PDB entry 4ABY | X-ray diffraction, 3.00 A resolution | chain A

Chain A:
Molecule: DNA repair protein recn
From: Deinococcus radiodurans
Notes: EC 3.6.1.3; fragment: head domain, residues 1-195, 365-564
UniProt: Q9WXF2 (RECN_DEIRA); the construct has insertions or renumbered stretches relative to UniProt, so the offset changes along the chain: 1-195 = UniProt 1-195; 366-565 = UniProt 365-564
Sequence (415 residues; numbered -5 to 565; 156 numbers in that range are skipped by the numbering (no residue carries them; nothing is unmodelled there); the number before each row is that of its first residue; numbers below 1 keep their minus sign (Gly-5 is residue -5)):
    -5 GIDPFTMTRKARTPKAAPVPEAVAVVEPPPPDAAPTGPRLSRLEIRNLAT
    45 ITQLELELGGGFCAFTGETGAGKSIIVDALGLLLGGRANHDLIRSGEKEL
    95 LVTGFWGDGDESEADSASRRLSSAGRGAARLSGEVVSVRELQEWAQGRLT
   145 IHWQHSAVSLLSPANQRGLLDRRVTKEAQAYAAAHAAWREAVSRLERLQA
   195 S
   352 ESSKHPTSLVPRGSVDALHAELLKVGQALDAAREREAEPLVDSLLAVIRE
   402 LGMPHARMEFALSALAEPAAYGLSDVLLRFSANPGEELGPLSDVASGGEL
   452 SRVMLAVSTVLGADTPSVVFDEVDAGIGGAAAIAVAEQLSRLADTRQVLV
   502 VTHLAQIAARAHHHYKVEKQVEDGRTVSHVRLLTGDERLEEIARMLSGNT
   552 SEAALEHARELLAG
Disordered / not traced: -5 to 31, 101-108, 193-195, 352-359, 565
Differences from the reference sequence: expression tag (-5 to 0); linker (352-365)
Modified residues: Mse1 (selenomethionine); Mse404, Mse409, Mse455, Mse546 (selenomethionine; parent Met)
From the paper describing this entry:
  - catalytic residues: Asp472, Glu473 (by similarity / conservation)
  - contacts within the chain: Tyr175-Ala420 (hydrogen bond)
  - mutagenesis - K67A, K67A/E473A, E473A: decreased catalytic activity on ATP
  - mutagenesis - K67A/E473Q, E473Q: abolished catalytic activity on ATP
  - mutagenesis - R81E: unchanged binding to dsDNA
  - mutagenesis - R120E, R133E: decreased binding to dsDNA

Summary:
From the paper: catalytic residues Asp472 and Glu473; K67A, K67A/E473A and E473A reduce catalytic activity on
ATP; 8 substitutions were tested in all.
Chain A is DNA repair protein recn (Deinococcus radiodurans); the structure, Crystal structure of Deinococcus
radiodurans RecN head domain, was determined by X-ray diffraction, deposited together with 4ABX and 4AD8.
